Entry 8FLK (electron microscopy, 4.00 A resolution); this record covers chains A and B of the 4 polymer chains in the assembly.

Chain A (and B):
Molecule: Stimulator of interferon genes protein
Organism: Homo sapiens
Notes: chain B of this document is another copy of the same molecule, construct and numbering; everything in this record applies to it too
Reference sequence: Q86WV6 (STING_HUMAN); residue numbers follow UniProt; this construct covers 1-344
Amino-acid sequence (354 residues; numbered 1 to 354; the number before each row is that of its first residue):
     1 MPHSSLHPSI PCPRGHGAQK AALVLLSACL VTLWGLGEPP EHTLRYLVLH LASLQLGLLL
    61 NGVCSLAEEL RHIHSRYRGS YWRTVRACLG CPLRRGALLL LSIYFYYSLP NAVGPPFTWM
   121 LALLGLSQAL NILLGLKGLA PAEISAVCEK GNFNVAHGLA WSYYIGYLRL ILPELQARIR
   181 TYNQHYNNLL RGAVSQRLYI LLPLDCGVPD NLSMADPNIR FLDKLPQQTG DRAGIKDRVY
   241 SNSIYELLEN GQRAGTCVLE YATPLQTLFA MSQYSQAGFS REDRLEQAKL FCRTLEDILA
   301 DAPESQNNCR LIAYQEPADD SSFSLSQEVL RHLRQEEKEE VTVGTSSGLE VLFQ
Unresolved in the structure: 1-2, 111-115, 187-191, 318-321, 336-354
Differences from the reference sequence: conflict Arg232 (His in Q86WV6); expression tag (345-354)
Ligand contacts:
  - cGAMP (1SY): Ser162, Tyr163, Gly166, Tyr167, Arg232, Ile235, Arg238, Val239, Tyr240, Ser241, Glu260, Thr263, Pro264, Thr267
  - Y6H (4-({[4-(2-tert-butyl-5,5-dimethyl-1,3-dioxan-2-yl)phenyl]methyl}amino)-3-methoxybenzoic acid): Val48, Leu51, Ala52, Gln55, Arg94, Arg95, Leu98, Leu101, Ser102, Phe105
Reported in the primary citation:
  - mutagenesis - R238A, Y240C: unchanged signaling in response to Y6H
  - mutagenesis - R238A, Y240C: abolished signaling in response to cGAMP
  - mutagenesis - R95A, R95C, R95E: abolished signaling in response to Y6H
  - mutagenesis - S27V, V31M, L93I, R94A, R95A, R95C, L98A, I103S, P115I, L134A: unchanged signaling in response to cGAMP
  - binding site for Y6H: Arg95
  - mutagenesis - R95A: unchanged localization to cGAMP
  - mutagenesis - R95A: abolished localization to Y6H
  - mutagenesis - R94A, R95K, L98A, L134A: decreased signaling in response to Y6H
  - mutagenesis - L136A: increased signaling in response to Y6H
  - conformationally variable residues (loop rearrangement): Leu136
  - specificity-determining residues: Val48, Gln55, Arg94, Arg95, Leu98 (proposed by the authors, not directly observed)

Interface between chain A and chain B:
Residue-residue contacts (170):
  Ser9(A) - Ser75(B)  hydrogen bond (backbone-side chain)
  Ile10(A) - Ser75(B)
  Pro11(A) - Ser75(B)
  Pro11(A) - Arg76(B)
  Cys12(A) - His72(B)
  Cys12(A) - Arg76(B)
  Pro13(A) - His72(B)
  Arg14(A) - Glu68(B)
  Arg14(A) - Glu69(B)  salt bridge
  Arg14(A) - His72(B)
  Arg14(A) - Arg76(B)
  Gly15(A) - Glu68(B)
  Ala18(A) - Glu68(B)
  Gln19(A) - Leu133(B)
  Ala21(A) - Ala67(B)  hydrophobic
  Ala22(A) - Ala129(B)
  Ala22(A) - Ile132(B)  hydrophobic
  Ala22(A) - Leu133(B)  hydrophobic
  Leu23(A) - Leu133(B)
  Leu25(A) - Gly125(B)
  Leu26(A) - Leu126(B)  hydrophobic
  Leu26(A) - Ala129(B)  hydrophobic
  Cys29(A) - Ala122(B)
  Cys29(A) - Gly125(B)
  Cys29(A) - Leu126(B)
  Leu30(A) - Leu126(B)  hydrophobic
  Thr32(A) - Ala122(B)
  Leu33(A) - Trp119(B)
  Leu33(A) - Ala122(B)  hydrophobic
  Glu38(A) - Trp119(B)
  Thr43(A) - Trp119(B)
  Tyr46(A) - Trp119(B)  hydrophobic
  Tyr46(A) - Leu123(B)  hydrophobic
  Leu47(A) - Leu123(B)
  Leu47(A) - Leu126(B)  hydrophobic
  His50(A) - Leu124(B)
  His50(A) - Ser127(B)  hydrogen bond
  Leu54(A) - Asn131(B)
  Leu60(A) - Leu25(B)  hydrophobic
  Cys64(A) - Ala18(B)
  Ala67(A) - Ala21(B)  hydrophobic
  Glu68(A) - Arg14(B)
  Glu68(A) - Gly15(B)  hydrogen bond (side chain-backbone)
  Glu68(A) - Ala18(B)
  Glu69(A) - Arg14(B)  salt bridge
  Glu69(A) - Ala142(B)
  Arg71(A) - Lys20(B)
  His72(A) - Cys12(B)
  His72(A) - Pro13(B)
  His72(A) - Arg14(B)
  Ser75(A) - Ser9(B)  hydrogen bond (side chain-backbone)
  Ser75(A) - Ile10(B)  hydrogen bond (side chain-backbone)
  Ser75(A) - Pro11(B)
  Arg76(A) - Pro11(B)
  Arg76(A) - Cys12(B)
  Arg76(A) - Arg14(B)
  Arg76(A) - Glu286(B)  salt bridge
  Tyr77(A) - Arg14(B)
  Tyr77(A) - Ala142(B)
  Arg78(A) - Glu282(B)  salt bridge
  Ala87(A) - Pro141(B)
  Ala87(A) - Ala142(B)  hydrogen bond (backbone-backbone)
  Cys88(A) - Ala140(B)
  Cys88(A) - Ala142(B)  hydrophobic
  Trp119(A) - Leu33(B)  hydrophobic
  Trp119(A) - Leu36(B)  hydrophobic
  Trp119(A) - Glu38(B)
  Trp119(A) - Thr43(B)
  Ala122(A) - Cys29(B)  hydrogen bond (backbone-side chain)
  Leu123(A) - Tyr46(B)  hydrophobic
  Leu123(A) - Leu47(B)  hydrophobic
  Leu124(A) - His50(B)
  Gly125(A) - Leu25(B)
  Leu126(A) - Leu26(B)  hydrophobic
  Leu126(A) - Cys29(B)
  Leu126(A) - Leu47(B)  hydrophobic
  Ser127(A) - His50(B)
  Ala129(A) - Ala22(B)
  Ala129(A) - Leu26(B)  hydrophobic
  Leu130(A) - Leu51(B)  hydrophobic
  Asn131(A) - Leu54(B)
  Ile132(A) - Gln19(B)
  Ile132(A) - Ala22(B)  hydrophobic
  Leu133(A) - Gln19(B)
  Leu133(A) - Ala22(B)  hydrophobic
  Leu136(A) - Gln55(B)
  Leu139(A) - Leu139(B)  hydrophobic
  Ala140(A) - Ala87(B)
  Ala140(A) - Cys88(B)
  Ala140(A) - Gly90(B)
  Pro141(A) - Ala87(B)
  Ala142(A) - Ala87(B)  hydrogen bond (backbone-backbone)
  Glu143(A) - Ser65(B)
  Val147(A) - Ile144(B)  hydrophobic
  Cys148(A) - Phe153(B)  hydrophobic
  Glu149(A) - Arg76(B)  salt bridge
  Asn152(A) - Val155(B)
  Asn152(A) - Ala277(B)  hydrogen bond (side chain-backbone)
  Asn152(A) - Gly278(B)
  Phe153(A) - Phe153(B)
  Phe153(A) - Asn154(B)  hydrogen bond (backbone-backbone)
  Asn154(A) - Phe153(B)
  Val155(A) - Asn152(B)
  Val155(A) - Asn154(B)
  His157(A) - Ala277(B)  hydrogen bond (side chain-backbone)
  Gly158(A) - Val155(B)
  Gly158(A) - Leu159(B)
  Leu159(A) - Gly158(B)
  Trp161(A) - Met271(B)  hydrophobic
  Trp161(A) - Tyr274(B)  hydrophobic
  Trp161(A) - Gln276(B)
  Trp161(A) - Ala277(B)
  Ser162(A) - Leu159(B)
  Ser162(A) - Thr267(B)  hydrogen bond
  Ile165(A) - Ala270(B)  hydrophobic
  Ile165(A) - Met271(B)
  Arg169(A) - Tyr274(B)  hydrogen bond
  Asp210(A) - Asp231(B)
  Asp210(A) - Arg232(B)  hydrogen bond (side chain-backbone)
  Asp210(A) - Ala233(B)  hydrogen bond (side chain-backbone)
  Asp210(A) - Gly234(B)
  Asn211(A) - Asp231(B)
  Phe221(A) - Lys236(B)
  Lys224(A) - Asp237(B)  salt bridge
  Asp231(A) - Asp210(B)
  Asp231(A) - Asn211(B)
  Arg232(A) - Thr263(B)
  Arg232(A) - Gln266(B)  hydrogen bond
  Ala233(A) - Asp210(B)
  Ala233(A) - Tyr261(B)
  Ala233(A) - Thr263(B)
  Ala233(A) - Gln266(B)
  Gly234(A) - Asp210(B)  hydrogen bond (backbone-backbone)
  Gly234(A) - Leu212(B)
  Gly234(A) - Ser243(B)
  Gly234(A) - Tyr245(B)  hydrogen bond (backbone-side chain)
  Ile235(A) - Asn242(B)
  Ile235(A) - Ser243(B)
  Ile235(A) - Glu260(B)
  Lys236(A) - Phe221(B)
  Lys236(A) - Ser243(B)
  Asp237(A) - Lys224(B)  salt bridge
  Val239(A) - Val239(B)  hydrophobic
  Ser241(A) - Ile235(B)
  Asn242(A) - Ile235(B)
  Ser243(A) - Ile235(B)
  Ser243(A) - Lys236(B)
  Tyr245(A) - Gly234(B)  hydrogen bond (side chain-backbone)
  Glu260(A) - Ile235(B)
  Tyr261(A) - Ala233(B)
  Thr263(A) - Arg232(B)
  Thr263(A) - Ala233(B)
  Gln266(A) - Arg232(B)  hydrogen bond
  Gln266(A) - Ala233(B)
  Thr267(A) - Ser162(B)
  Thr267(A) - Ile165(B)
  Ala270(A) - Ile165(B)  hydrophobic
  Met271(A) - Trp161(B)  hydrophobic
  Met271(A) - Ile165(B)
  Tyr274(A) - Trp161(B)  hydrophobic
  Tyr274(A) - Tyr164(B)  hydrophobic
  Tyr274(A) - Arg169(B)  hydrogen bond
  Gln276(A) - Trp161(B)
  Gln276(A) - Asp301(B)
  Ala277(A) - Asn152(B)  hydrogen bond (backbone-side chain)
  Ala277(A) - His157(B)
  Ala277(A) - Trp161(B)
  Gly278(A) - Asn152(B)
  Glu286(A) - Arg76(B)  salt bridge
  Asp301(A) - Gln276(B)  hydrogen bond
Also at the interface, not in a pair above, chain A (108 interface residues in all): Pro8, Gly17, Leu51, Ser65, Thr118, Ile144, Tyr164, Leu212, Arg238, Lys289
Also at the interface, not in a pair above, chain B (110 interface residues in all): Gly17, Leu23, Leu30, Thr32, Leu60, Asn61, Cys64, Arg86, Leu89, Leu98, Thr118, Leu130, Glu143, Val147, Ser241, Leu259, Lys289

In short:
Chain A and chain B form an interface of 108 and 110 residues respectively; the contacts include 23 hydrogen
bonds and 8 salt bridges. Among the polar pairs are Arg14(A)-Glu69(B), Arg76(A)-Glu286(B) and
Arg78(A)-Glu282(B). The paper reports a binding site for Y6H at Arg95(A); R94A, R95K and L98A of chain A,
among others, reduce signaling in response to Y6H; 15 substitutions were tested in all.
Chain A and chain B are both Stimulator of interferon genes protein (Homo sapiens); the structure, Cryo-EM
structure of STING oligomer bound to cGAMP and NVS-STG2, was determined by electron microscopy (same
publication as 8FLM).
